PDB entry 4KQP | X-ray diffraction, 0.95 A resolution | chain A

== Chain A ==
Protein: Glutamine ABC transporter permease and substrate binding protein protein
Organism: Lactococcus lactis subsp. lactis
Notes: fragment: substrate binding domain 2
UniProt: Q9CES5 (Q9CES5_LACLA); residue numbers follow UniProt; this construct covers 255-484
Amino-acid sequence (232 residues; numbered 253 to 484; the number before each row is that of its first residue):
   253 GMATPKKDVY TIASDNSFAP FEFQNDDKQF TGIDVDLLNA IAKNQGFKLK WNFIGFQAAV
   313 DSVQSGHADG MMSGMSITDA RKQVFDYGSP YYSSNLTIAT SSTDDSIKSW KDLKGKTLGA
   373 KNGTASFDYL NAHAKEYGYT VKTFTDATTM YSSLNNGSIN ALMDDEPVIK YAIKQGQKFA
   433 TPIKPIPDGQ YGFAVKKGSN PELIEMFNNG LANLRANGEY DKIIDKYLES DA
Unresolved in the structure: 253-254
Sequence notes: expression tag (253-254)
Residues lining bound ligands: glutamine (GLN): Asp267, Phe270, Phe308, Ser325, Gly326, Met327, Ser328, Arg333, Lys373, Thr376, Ala377, Asp417, Tyr443
Reported in the primary citation:
  - binding site for glutamine: Asp267, Phe270, Phe308, Ser325, Gly326, Ser328, Arg333, Lys373, Ala377, Asp417

== Overview ==
Chain A binds glutamine. From the paper: a binding site for glutamine at Asp267, Phe270 and Phe308 among
others.
Chain A is Glutamine ABC transporter permease and substrate binding protein protein (Lactococcus lactis subsp.
lactis); the structure, Crystal structure of Lactococcus lactis GlnP substrate binding domain 2 (SBD2) in
complex with glutamine at ..., was determined by X-ray diffraction (same publication as 4KPT, 4KR5, 4LA9 and
4G4P).
